PDB entry 6V13 | X-ray diffraction, 2.75 A resolution | chains A and E of the 5 polymer chains in the assembly

# Chain A
Protein: HLA class II histocompatibility antigen, DR alpha chain
Organism: Homo sapiens
Reference sequence: P01903 (DRA_HUMAN); residues 5-181 here correspond to UniProt positions 30-206 (UniProt number = residue number + 25)
Chain sequence (189 residues; row label = number of the first residue in the row):
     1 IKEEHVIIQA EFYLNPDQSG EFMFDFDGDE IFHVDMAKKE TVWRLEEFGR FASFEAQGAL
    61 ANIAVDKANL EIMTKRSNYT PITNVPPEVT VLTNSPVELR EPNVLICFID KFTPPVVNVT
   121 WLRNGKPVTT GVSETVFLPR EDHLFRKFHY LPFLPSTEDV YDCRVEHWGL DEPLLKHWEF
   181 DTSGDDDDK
Disordered / not traced: 1-2, 181-189
Cystine bridges: C107-C163
Glycans and other covalent adducts: N-acetylglucosamine (NAG) linked to N78, N118
Differences from the reference sequence: expression tag (1-4, 182-189)
Curated features (UniProtKB/Swiss-Prot):
  - region: E179 to D181 (Connecting peptide)
  - site: Q9 (Self- and pathogen-derived peptide antigen), G49 (Self-peptide antigen), F51 (Self- and pathogen-derived peptide antigen), A52 (Self-peptide antigen), S53 (Self- and pathogen-derived peptide antigen), E55 (Pathogen-derived peptide antigen), N62 (Self- and pathogen-derived peptide antigen), N69 (Pathogen-derived peptide antigen), R76 (Self- and pathogen-derived peptide antigen)
  - glycosylation (N-linked (GlcNAc...) asparagine): N78, N118

# Chain E
Protein: G08 TCR beta chain
Organism: Mus musculus
Chain sequence (241 residues; each row starts with the number of its first residue; note: 13 numbers in that range are skipped by the numbering (no residue carries them; nothing is unmodelled there)):
     3 AVFQTPNYHV TQVGNEVSFN CKQTLGHDT
    39 MYWYKQDSKK LLKIMFSYNN KQL
    66 IVNETVP
    74 RRFSPQSS
    83 DKAHLNLRIK SVEPEDSAVY LCASSLDWGV NTLYFGAGTR LSVLEDLNKV FPPEVAVFEP
   143 SEAEISHTQK ATLVCLATGF FPDHVELSWW VNGKEVHSGV CTDPQPLKEQ PALNDSRYAL
   203 SSRLRVSATF WQNPRNHFRC QVQFYGLSEN DEWTQDRAKP VTQIVSAEAW GRAD
Cystine bridges: C23-C104, C157-C222

# Chain A / chain E interface
Contacting residue pairs (7; chain A residue first):
  G58(A) - W110(E)
  A61(A) - Q60(E)
  A61(A) - W110(E)
  N62(A) - W110(E)  hydrogen bond
  A64(A) - Q60(E)
  V65(A) - N57(E)
  A68(A) - N58(E)
Also at the interface, not in a pair above, chain A (7 interface residues in all): L60
Also at the interface, not in a pair above, chain E (5 interface residues in all): I66

# In short
7 residues of chain A face 5 of chain E across their interface, with 1 hydrogen bond. Its one hydrogen-bonded
contact is N62(A)-W110(E). Covalently linked N-acetylglucosamine: at N78(A) and N118(A).
Here chain A is HLA class II histocompatibility antigen, DR alpha chain (Homo sapiens) and chain E is G08 TCR
beta chain (Mus musculus). Entry 6V13 (immune receptor complex) was determined by X-ray diffraction (same
publication as 6V0Y, 6V15, 6V18, 6V19 and 6V1A).
